Entry 6RBN (electron microscopy, 2.80 A resolution); this record covers chains C and D of the 4 polymer chains in the assembly.

== Chain C ==
Name: Afp2
From: Serratia entomophila
UniProt: Q6HAD7 (Q6HAD7_9GAMM); numbering as in UniProt (aligned over 1-354)
Amino-acid sequence (354 residues; each row starts with the number of its first residue):
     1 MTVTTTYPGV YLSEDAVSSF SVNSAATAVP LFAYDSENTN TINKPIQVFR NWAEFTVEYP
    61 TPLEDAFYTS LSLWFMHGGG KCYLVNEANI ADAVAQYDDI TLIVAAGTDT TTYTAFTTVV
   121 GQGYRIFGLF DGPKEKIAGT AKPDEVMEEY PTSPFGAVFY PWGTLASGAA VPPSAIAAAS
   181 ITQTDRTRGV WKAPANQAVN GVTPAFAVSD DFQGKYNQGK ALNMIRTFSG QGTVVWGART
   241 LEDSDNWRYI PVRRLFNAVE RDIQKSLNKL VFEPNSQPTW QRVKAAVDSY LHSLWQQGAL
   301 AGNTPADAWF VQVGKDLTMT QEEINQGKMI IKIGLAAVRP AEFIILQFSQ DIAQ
Disordered / not traced: 1-2, 353-354

== Chain D ==
Name: Afp3
From: Serratia entomophila
UniProt: Q6HAD6 (Q6HAD6_9GAMM); residue numbers follow UniProt; this construct covers 1-451
Amino-acid sequence (451 residues; each row starts with the number of its first residue):
     1 MATVTSVPGV YIEEDASPAM SVSASATAVP LFVARFTPLK PELAGVITRI GSWLDYTILF
    61 DSNVPSSARV TVSSTAVEPS PEFDALETAS SKATTTYTYQ IDDTEVVDPT ASVALRLYFQ
   121 NGGGPCYLYP LEKADDNGPL AALPDLIDEV GEITLLASPD PDETYRTAVY GALAASLDQH
   181 KGYFLLADSV NGDAPSAVGG SAQVAVYYPN VEVPHTRKLD DAEVAIDGYL DDEGKAVTTL
   241 AALRVVNTEF AGEIAQSLSG DLSAPLSLPP SALIAGVYGK TDGERGVWKA PANVVLNGVS
   301 DVSVRVTNEQ QAELNPKGIN VIRHFSDRGL VVWGSRTQKD DDDWRYIPVR RLFDAAERDI
   361 KKALQPMVFE PNSQLTWKRV QTAIDNYLYR LWQQGALAGN KAEEAYFVRV GKGITMTQDE
   421 INQGKMIIQV GMAAVRPAEF IILKFTQDMS Q
Disordered / not traced: 1-3, 68-105, 215-264, 450-451

== Interface between chain C and chain D ==
Contacting residue pairs (71):
  Ala95(C) - Thr307(D)
  Gln96(C) - Arg305(D)  hydrogen bond (backbone-side chain)
  Gln96(C) - Thr307(D)
  Tyr97(C) - Arg305(D)
  Asp98(C) - His324(D)
  Asp98(C) - Phe325(D)
  Asp98(C) - Ser326(D)
  Gln122(C) - Glu309(D)
  Tyr124(C) - Asn308(D)
  Tyr124(C) - Glu309(D)  hydrogen bond
  Asn246(C) - Gln447(D)  hydrogen bond
  Phe256(C) - Gln447(D)
  Val259(C) - Phe445(D)  hydrophobic
  Glu260(C) - Phe445(D)
  Ile263(C) - Phe445(D)  hydrophobic
  Lys265(C) - Asp327(D)  salt bridge
  Leu267(C) - Ile441(D)
  Leu267(C) - Leu443(D)  hydrophobic
  Asn268(C) - Asn293(D)
  Asn268(C) - Arg328(D)
  Asn268(C) - Trp333(D)
  Lys269(C) - Arg328(D)
  Val271(C) - Asn293(D)  hydrogen bond (backbone-side chain)
  Val271(C) - Trp333(D)  hydrophobic
  Val271(C) - Ala438(D)
  Val271(C) - Ile441(D)  hydrophobic
  Phe272(C) - Lys289(D)
  Phe272(C) - Ala290(D)
  Phe272(C) - Ala292(D)
  Phe272(C) - Gly334(D)
  Phe272(C) - Ser335(D)
  Phe272(C) - Pro437(D)
  Phe272(C) - Ala438(D)  hydrogen bond (backbone-backbone)
  Phe272(C) - Glu439(D)
  Glu273(C) - Arg285(D)  salt bridge
  Glu273(C) - Lys289(D)
  Glu273(C) - Pro437(D)
  Glu273(C) - Ala438(D)  hydrogen bond (backbone-backbone)
  Pro274(C) - Arg436(D)
  Asn275(C) - Arg436(D)  hydrogen bond (backbone-backbone)
  Asn275(C) - Ala438(D)
  Asp307(C) - Met449(D)
  Phe310(C) - Asp448(D)
  Phe310(C) - Met449(D)  hydrophobic
  Gln326(C) - Phe440(D)
  Gly327(C) - Ala438(D)
  Gly327(C) - Glu439(D)  hydrogen bond (backbone-backbone)
  Gly327(C) - Phe440(D)  hydrogen bond (backbone-backbone)
  Lys328(C) - Phe440(D)
  Lys328(C) - Ile442(D)
  Met329(C) - Ala438(D)  hydrophobic
  Met329(C) - Phe440(D)  hydrogen bond (backbone-backbone)
  Met329(C) - Ile441(D)
  Met329(C) - Ile442(D)  hydrogen bond (backbone-backbone)
  Ile330(C) - Ile442(D)
  Ile330(C) - Lys444(D)
  Ile331(C) - Ile442(D)  hydrogen bond (backbone-backbone)
  Ile331(C) - Leu443(D)
  Ile331(C) - Lys444(D)
  Lys332(C) - Leu443(D)
  Lys332(C) - Lys444(D)
  Ile333(C) - Leu443(D)
  Ile333(C) - Lys444(D)
  Ile333(C) - Phe445(D)
  Ile333(C) - Thr446(D)  hydrogen bond (backbone-backbone)
  Gly334(C) - Thr446(D)
  Gly334(C) - Met449(D)
  Leu335(C) - Thr446(D)  hydrogen bond (backbone-backbone)
  Leu335(C) - Gln447(D)
  Leu335(C) - Met449(D)
  Arg339(C) - Gln447(D)
Other interface residues (no listed pair), chain C (38 interface residues in all): Asp99, Trp247, Leu270, Ala308, Ala336
Other interface residues (no listed pair), chain D (32 interface residues in all): Val435

== Overview ==
38 residues of chain C and 32 residues of chain D are in contact; the contacts include 14 hydrogen bonds and 2
salt bridges. Polar contacts include Lys265(C)-Asp327(D), Glu273(C)-Arg285(D) and Gln96(C)-Arg305(D).
Here chain C is Afp2 and chain D is Afp3, both from Serratia entomophila. Entry 6RBN (Cryo-EM structure of the
anti-feeding prophage (AFP) helical sheath-tube complex in extended state) was determined by electron
microscopy together with 6RBK, 6RGL, 6RAO, 6RAP and 6RC8 from the same study.
